Entry 9ITL (electron microscopy, 3.31 A resolution); this record covers chains A and F of the 26 polymer chains in the assembly.

[Chain A]
Protein: ATP synthase subunit alpha
Source organism: Chloroflexus aurantiacus J-10-fl
Notes: EC 7.1.2.2
UniProt: A9WGS6 (ATPA_CHLAA); numbering as in UniProt (aligned over 1-522)
Sequence (522 residues; numbered 1 to 522; the number before each row is that of its first residue):
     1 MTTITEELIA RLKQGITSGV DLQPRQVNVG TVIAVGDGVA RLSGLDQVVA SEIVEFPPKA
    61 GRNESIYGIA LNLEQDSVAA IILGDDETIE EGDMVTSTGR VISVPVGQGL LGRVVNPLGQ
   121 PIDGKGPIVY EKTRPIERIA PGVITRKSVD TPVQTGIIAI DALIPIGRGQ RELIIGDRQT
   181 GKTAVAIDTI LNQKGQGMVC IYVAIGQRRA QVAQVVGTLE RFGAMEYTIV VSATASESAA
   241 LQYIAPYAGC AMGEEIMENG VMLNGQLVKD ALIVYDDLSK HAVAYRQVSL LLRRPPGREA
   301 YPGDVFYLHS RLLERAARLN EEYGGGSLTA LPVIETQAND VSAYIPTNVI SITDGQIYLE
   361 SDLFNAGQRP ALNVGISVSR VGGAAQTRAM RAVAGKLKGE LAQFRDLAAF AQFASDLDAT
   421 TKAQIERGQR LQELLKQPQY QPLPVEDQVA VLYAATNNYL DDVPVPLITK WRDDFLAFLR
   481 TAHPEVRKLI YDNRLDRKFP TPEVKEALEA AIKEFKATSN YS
Unresolved in the structure: 1-26, 520-522
Curated features (UniProtKB/Swiss-Prot):
  - binding site (ATP): G176 to T183
  - site: S377 (Required for activity)
Ion coordination: Mg2+: T183 (together with ATP)
Small-molecule neighbours: ATP (adenosine-5'-triphosphate): R178, Q179, T180, G181, K182, T183, A184, Q207, Q211, F364, R369, P370, Q437, P438, Q439

[Chain F]
Protein: ATP synthase subunit beta
Source organism: Chloroflexus aurantiacus J-10-fl
Notes: EC 7.1.2.2
UniProt: A9WGS4 (ATPB_CHLAA); residue numbers follow UniProt; this construct covers 1-471
Sequence (471 residues; row label = number of the first residue in the row):
     1 MPAKGVIQEI IGVVIRAKFP EDEVPEIYNA IEIPLGNGDR LVCEVQQQLG NGVVKAVAMG
    61 STDGLRRGLE VIDTGRPIAV PVGPATLGRV FNVLGDPIDG MGPIGPEVER RPIHRDPPSF
   121 EEQNTQAQIF ETGIKVIDLI APFTRGGKTA IFGGAGVGKT VVIQELIANI AKEQSGFSVF
   181 AGVGERSREG NDLIHEMKEA RIDENTTVFD KTVMVFGQMN EPPGARLRVG LTALTMAEYF
   241 RDEGRDILLF IDNIFRFVQA GSEVSSLLGR MPSQVGYQPT LGTEMGELQE RITSTKRGSI
   301 TSMQAVYVPA DDYTDPAPAT VFSHLDATIS LERSIAERAI FPAVDPLAST SRILDPNIVG
   361 EEHYRVAQEV KRVLQRYKDL KDIIAILGME ELSDEDKLTV QRARKIELFF SQPFTVAQQF
   421 TGRPGKYVPV KKTVESFARL LNGEGDHIPE SFFYMQGDFD DVLAAYEASQ K
Unresolved in the structure: 1-2, 471
Curated features (UniProtKB/Swiss-Prot):
  - binding site (ATP): G153 to T160

[How chain A and chain F interact]
Residue-residue contacts (87):
  L45(A) - R67(F)  hydrogen bond (backbone-side chain)
  D46(A) - R67(F)
  Q47(A) - R66(F)  hydrogen bond
  Q47(A) - R67(F)
  V48(A) - R66(F)
  V49(A) - G64(F)
  V49(A) - L65(F)
  V49(A) - R66(F)
  A50(A) - I10(F)  hydrophobic
  A50(A) - T62(F)
  A50(A) - D63(F)
  A50(A) - L65(F)  hydrogen bond (backbone-backbone)
  S51(A) - D63(F)  hydrogen bond (backbone-backbone)
  L71(A) - I10(F)
  N72(A) - I10(F)
  N72(A) - I11(F)
  L73(A) - Q8(F)
  L73(A) - E9(F)
  L73(A) - I10(F)  hydrogen bond (backbone-backbone)
  L73(A) - R67(F)
  E74(A) - E9(F)
  E74(A) - R67(F)  hydrogen bond (backbone-side chain)
  Q75(A) - E9(F)  hydrogen bond (backbone-side chain)
  D76(A) - R67(F)
  V78(A) - R67(F)
  V101(A) - D63(F)
  V101(A) - G64(F)
  E137(A) - D63(F)
  A140(A) - N220(F)
  V143(A) - S187(F)
  V143(A) - N191(F)
  V143(A) - D192(F)
  V143(A) - F216(F)  hydrophobic
  V143(A) - Q218(F)
  I144(A) - D192(F)
  R146(A) - S187(F)  hydrogen bond
  R146(A) - D192(F)
  K147(A) - D192(F)  hydrogen bond (backbone-side chain)
  S148(A) - L193(F)
  R171(A) - R186(F)
  R171(A) - R188(F)
  P295(A) - S266(F)
  P295(A) - P272(F)  hydrophobic
  P296(A) - G276(F)
  R298(A) - V275(F)
  R298(A) - P309(F)
  R298(A) - D315(F)  salt bridge
  G303(A) - E263(F)
  D304(A) - E263(F)
  F306(A) - M219(F)  hydrophobic
  F306(A) - R256(F)
  F306(A) - Q259(F)
  Y307(A) - M219(F)
  Y307(A) - N220(F)
  Y307(A) - E221(F)
  Y307(A) - P222(F)
  Y307(A) - P223(F)
  Y307(A) - R226(F)
  Y307(A) - E263(F)
  S310(A) - M219(F)
  E314(A) - S187(F)  hydrogen bond
  E314(A) - M219(F)
  E314(A) - N220(F)
  V341(A) - R333(F)
  S342(A) - A310(F)
  S342(A) - D311(F)
  Y344(A) - Q259(F)  hydrogen bond
  T347(A) - A155(F)
  T347(A) - Y307(F)  hydrogen bond (backbone-side chain)
  T347(A) - A310(F)
  N348(A) - Y307(F)
  I350(A) - A155(F)  hydrophobic
  S351(A) - A155(F)
  S351(A) - R186(F)  hydrogen bond (backbone-side chain)
  S351(A) - R256(F)
  S351(A) - Y307(F)
  I352(A) - R186(F)  hydrogen bond (backbone-side chain)
  T353(A) - R186(F)  hydrogen bond (backbone-side chain)
  D354(A) - R186(F)
  D354(A) - R188(F)  salt bridge
  I376(A) - E337(F)
  R380(A) - R186(F)
  R380(A) - E189(F)
  R380(A) - F420(F)
  V381(A) - R188(F)
  G383(A) - Q419(F)
  A384(A) - Q419(F)
Interface residues without a listed pair, chain A (53 interface residues in all): S77, I139, G142, G297, A343, S379
Interface residues without a listed pair, chain F (49 interface residues in all): G12, S61, I98, G156, V157, H195, D312

[In short]
Chain A and chain F form an interface of 53 and 49 residues respectively; the contacts include 15 hydrogen
bonds and 2 salt bridges. Polar pairs include R298(A)-D315(F), D354(A)-R188(F) and L45(A)-R67(F). Chain A
binds ATP.
Here chain A is ATP synthase subunit alpha and chain F is ATP synthase subunit beta, both from Chloroflexus
aurantiacus J-10-fl. Entry 9ITL (Chloroflexus aurantiacus ATP synthase, state 3) was determined by electron
microscopy (same publication as 9ITJ, 9ITK, 9ITM, 9ITN, 9ITO, 9ITP and 11 further entries).
